Entry 5I3Z (X-ray diffraction, 2.05 A resolution); this record covers chains B and D of the 4 polymer chains in the assembly.

# Chain B (and D)
Name: L-asparaginase
Source organism: Dickeya chrysanthemi
Notes: EC 3.5.1.1; chain D of this document is another copy of the same molecule, construct and numbering; everything in this record applies to it too
Reference sequence: P06608 (ASPG_DICCH); residues 2-327 here correspond to UniProt positions 23-348 (UniProt number = residue number + 21)
Amino-acid sequence (328 residues; each row starts with the number of its first residue; numbering starts at 0):
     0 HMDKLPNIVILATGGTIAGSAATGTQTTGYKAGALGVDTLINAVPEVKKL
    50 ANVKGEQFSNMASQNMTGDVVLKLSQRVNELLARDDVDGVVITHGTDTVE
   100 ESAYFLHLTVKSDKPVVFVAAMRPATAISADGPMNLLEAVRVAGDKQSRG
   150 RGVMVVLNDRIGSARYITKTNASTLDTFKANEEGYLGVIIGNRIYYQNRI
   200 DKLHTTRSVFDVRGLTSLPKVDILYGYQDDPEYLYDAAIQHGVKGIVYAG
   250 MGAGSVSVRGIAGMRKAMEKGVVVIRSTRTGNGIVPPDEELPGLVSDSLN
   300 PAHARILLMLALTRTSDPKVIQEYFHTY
Unresolved in the structure: 0-2
Sequence notes: expression tag (0-1); engineered mutation Gln63 (Glu84 in P06608)
Residues lining bound ligands: aspartic acid (ASP): Gly14, Thr15, Ala31, Ala61, Ser62, Gln63, Gly94, Thr95, Asp96, Ala120, Met121
What the authors report for this chain:
  - binding site for aspartic acid: Thr15, Gln63, Thr95
  - catalytic residues: Thr15, Thr95 (citing earlier work)
  - catalytic residues: Thr12 to Thr15, Ser62, His93 to Thr97, Lys168 (by similarity / conservation)
  - mutagenesis - E63Q, E63Q/S254Q: unchanged catalytic activity on l-asparaginase
  - mutagenesis - S254N: decreased catalytic activity on l-asparaginase
  - mutagenesis - E63Q, E63Q/S254N, S254N: decreased catalytic activity on l-glutaminase
  - mutagenesis - E63Q/S254Q: decreased binding to Gln
  - specificity-determining residues: Gln63
  - mutagenesis - A31I/E63Q/S254N, A31I/E63Q/S254Q: increased binding to Asn
  - mutagenesis - E63Q/S254N (4-fold): decreased binding to Asn

# How chain B and chain D interact
Pairs across the interface - 117 pairs, chain B then chain D:
  Thr27(B) with Pro286(D); Asp287(D)
  Gly28(B) with Glu289(D)
  Gln63(B) with Met250(D); Ser254(D); Val255(D); Ser256(D)
  Asn64(B) with Ser256(D); Val257(D), hydrogen bond (side chain-backbone)
  Met65(B) with Gln227(D); Asp228(D)
  Thr66(B) with Asp228(D)
  Gly67(B) with Asp228(D), hydrogen bond (backbone-side chain)
  Val70(B) with Gln227(D)
  Asp96(B) with Met250(D); Gly251(D); Ser254(D), hydrogen bond; Arg278(D), hydrogen bond (backbone-side chain)
  Thr97(B) with Gln227(D), hydrogen bond; Met250(D)
  Glu99(B) with Arg278(D), salt bridge
  Glu100(B) with Tyr226(D); Gln227(D), hydrogen bond (side chain-backbone); Arg278(D), salt bridge
  Ser101(B) with Gln227(D), hydrogen bond
  Lys168(B) with Gly251(D); Thr279(D)
  Thr169(B) with Thr279(D); Gly280(D); Asn281(D), hydrogen bond (backbone-side chain)
  Asn170(B) with Glu181(D); Thr279(D); Asn281(D); Gly282(D)
  Ala171(B) with Gly251(D); Ala252(D); Thr279(D), hydrogen bond (backbone-side chain); Asn281(D), hydrogen bond (backbone-backbone); Ile283(D)
  Ser172(B) with Ala252(D); Ile283(D), hydrogen bond (side chain-backbone)
  Glu181(B) with Asn170(D)
  Lys219(B) with Tyr232(D)
  Val220(B) with Tyr226(D)
  Asp221(B) with Tyr226(D), hydrogen bond; Pro230(D); Tyr232(D), hydrogen bond
  Ile222(B) with Tyr224(D), hydrophobic; Tyr226(D), hydrogen bond (backbone-side chain)
  Tyr224(B) with Ile222(D), hydrophobic; Tyr224(D), hydrophobic; Pro300(D)
  Tyr226(B) with Glu100(D); Val220(D); Asp221(D), hydrogen bond; Ile222(D), hydrogen bond (side chain-backbone); Arg304(D)
  Gln227(B) with Met65(D); Val70(D); Thr97(D), hydrogen bond; Glu100(D), hydrogen bond (backbone-side chain); Ser101(D), hydrogen bond; Arg304(D), hydrogen bond (backbone-side chain)
  Asp228(B) with Met65(D); Thr66(D); Gly67(D), hydrogen bond (side chain-backbone); Arg304(D), salt bridge
  Pro230(B) with Asp221(D)
  Tyr232(B) with Lys219(D); Asp221(D), hydrogen bond; Ala236(D); Ala237(D); His240(D); Val242(D)
  Leu233(B) with Leu233(D), hydrophobic
  Ala236(B) with Tyr232(D); Ala236(D), hydrophobic
  Ala237(B) with Tyr232(D)
  His240(B) with Tyr232(D)
  Val242(B) with Tyr232(D)
  Met250(B) with Gln63(D); Asp96(D); Thr97(D)
  Gly251(B) with Asp96(D); Lys168(D); Ala171(D)
  Ala252(B) with Ala171(D); Ser172(D)
  Ser254(B) with Gln63(D); Asp96(D), hydrogen bond
  Val255(B) with Gln63(D)
  Ser256(B) with Gln63(D); Asn64(D)
  Val257(B) with Asn64(D), hydrogen bond (backbone-side chain)
  Arg278(B) with Asp96(D), hydrogen bond (side chain-backbone); Glu99(D), salt bridge; Glu100(D), salt bridge; Ala301(D)
  Thr279(B) with Lys168(D); Thr169(D); Asn170(D); Ala171(D), hydrogen bond (side chain-backbone)
  Gly280(B) with Thr169(D)
  Asn281(B) with Thr169(D), hydrogen bond (side chain-backbone); Asn170(D); Ala171(D), hydrogen bond (backbone-backbone)
  Gly282(B) with Asn170(D)
  Ile283(B) with Ala171(D); Ser172(D), hydrogen bond (backbone-side chain)
  Pro286(B) with Thr27(D)
  Asp287(B) with Thr27(D)
  Glu289(B) with Gly28(D)
  Pro300(B) with Tyr224(D)
  Ala301(B) with Arg278(D)
  Arg304(B) with Tyr226(D); Gln227(D), hydrogen bond (side chain-backbone); Asp228(D), salt bridge
Interface residues without a listed pair, chain B (58 interface residues in all): Leu223, Ala248, Arg258, Thr277, Pro285
Interface residues without a listed pair, chain D (58 interface residues in all): Leu223, Ala248, Arg258, Thr277, Pro285

# In short
The chain B/chain D interface involves 58 residues from each chain, with 30 hydrogen bonds and 6 salt bridges.
Polar pairs include Glu99(B)-Arg278(D), Glu100(B)-Arg278(D) and Asp228(B)-Arg304(D). From the paper: catalytic
residues Thr15(B), Thr95(B) and Thr12(B) among others; E63Q, E63Q/S254N and S254N of chain B reduce catalytic
activity on l-glutaminase; 6 substitutions were tested in all.
Chain B and chain D are both L-asparaginase (Dickeya chrysanthemi); the structure, Erwinia chrysanthemi
L-asparaginase E63Q mutation + Aspartic acid, was determined by X-ray diffraction, deposited together with
5I48 and 5I4B.
